PDB entry 5ODN | X-ray diffraction, 2.60 A resolution | chains F and I of the 16 polymer chains in the assembly

# Chain F
Molecule: Single-stranded DNA-binding protein
Organism: Salinibacter ruber (strain DSM 13855 / M31)
Reference sequence: Q2S565 (Q2S565_SALRD); residues 1-168 here = UniProt positions 1-168
Amino-acid sequence (196 residues; each row starts with the number of its first residue; numbers below 1 keep their minus sign (Met-27 is residue -27)):
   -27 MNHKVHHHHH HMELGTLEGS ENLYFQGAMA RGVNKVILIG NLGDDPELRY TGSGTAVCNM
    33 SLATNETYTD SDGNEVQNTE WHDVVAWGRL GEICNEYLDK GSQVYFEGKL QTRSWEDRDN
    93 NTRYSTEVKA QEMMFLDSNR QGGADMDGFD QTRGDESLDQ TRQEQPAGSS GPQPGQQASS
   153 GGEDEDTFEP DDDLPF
Not modelled in the structure: -27 to 0, 43-46, 110-168
Sequence notes: initiating methionine (-27); expression tag (-26 to 0)

# Chain I
Molecule: 4-nt DNA strand
Sequence (4 nucleotides; numbered 1 to 4; the number before each row is that of its first residue):
     1 TTTT

# How chain F and chain I interact
Contacting residue pairs (19; chain F residue first):
  Asn13(F) - DT2(I)  base contact
  Asn13(F) - DT3(I)  sugar contact
  Leu14(F) - DT2(I)  sugar contact
  Gly15(F) - DT1(I)  base contact
  Gly15(F) - DT2(I)  sugar contact
  Asp16(F) - DT1(I)  base contact
  Ser33(F) - DT1(I)  hydrogen bond to the base
  Ala35(F) - DT2(I)  base contact
  Asn37(F) - DT2(I)  hydrogen bond to the base
  Asn37(F) - DT3(I)  hydrogen bond to the base
  Gln49(F) - DT3(I)  base contact
  Gln49(F) - DT4(I)  base contact
  Thr51(F) - DT2(I)  hydrogen bond to the base
  Trp53(F) - DT1(I)  stacking on the base
  Trp53(F) - DT2(I)  base contact
  Lys72(F) - DT1(I)  phosphate contact
  Lys72(F) - DT2(I)  salt bridge to the phosphate
  Gly73(F) - DT2(I)  phosphate contact
  Gly73(F) - DT3(I)  sugar contact

# In short
12 residues of chain F face 4 of chain I across their interface; the contacts include 4 hydrogen bonds, 1 salt
bridge and 1 aromatic stacking contact. Among the polar pairs are Ser33(F)-DT1(I), Asn37(F)-DT2(I) and
Asn37(F)-DT3(I).
Chain F is Single-stranded DNA-binding protein (Salinibacter ruber (strain DSM 13855 / M31)) and chain I is a
4-nt DNA strand; the structure, Salinibacter ruber Single-Strand Binding protein, was determined by X-ray
diffraction.
